Entry 8XKU (electron microscopy, 3.20 A resolution); this record covers chains A and D of the 17 polymer chains in the assembly.

Chain A:
Name: Probable inactive ATP-dependent zinc metalloprotease FTSHI 4, chloroplastic
Source organism: Arabidopsis thaliana
UniProtKB: F4KF14 (FTSI4_ARATH); residues 1-855 here = UniProt positions 1-855
Chain sequence (855 residues; numbered 1 to 855; the number before each row is that of its first residue):
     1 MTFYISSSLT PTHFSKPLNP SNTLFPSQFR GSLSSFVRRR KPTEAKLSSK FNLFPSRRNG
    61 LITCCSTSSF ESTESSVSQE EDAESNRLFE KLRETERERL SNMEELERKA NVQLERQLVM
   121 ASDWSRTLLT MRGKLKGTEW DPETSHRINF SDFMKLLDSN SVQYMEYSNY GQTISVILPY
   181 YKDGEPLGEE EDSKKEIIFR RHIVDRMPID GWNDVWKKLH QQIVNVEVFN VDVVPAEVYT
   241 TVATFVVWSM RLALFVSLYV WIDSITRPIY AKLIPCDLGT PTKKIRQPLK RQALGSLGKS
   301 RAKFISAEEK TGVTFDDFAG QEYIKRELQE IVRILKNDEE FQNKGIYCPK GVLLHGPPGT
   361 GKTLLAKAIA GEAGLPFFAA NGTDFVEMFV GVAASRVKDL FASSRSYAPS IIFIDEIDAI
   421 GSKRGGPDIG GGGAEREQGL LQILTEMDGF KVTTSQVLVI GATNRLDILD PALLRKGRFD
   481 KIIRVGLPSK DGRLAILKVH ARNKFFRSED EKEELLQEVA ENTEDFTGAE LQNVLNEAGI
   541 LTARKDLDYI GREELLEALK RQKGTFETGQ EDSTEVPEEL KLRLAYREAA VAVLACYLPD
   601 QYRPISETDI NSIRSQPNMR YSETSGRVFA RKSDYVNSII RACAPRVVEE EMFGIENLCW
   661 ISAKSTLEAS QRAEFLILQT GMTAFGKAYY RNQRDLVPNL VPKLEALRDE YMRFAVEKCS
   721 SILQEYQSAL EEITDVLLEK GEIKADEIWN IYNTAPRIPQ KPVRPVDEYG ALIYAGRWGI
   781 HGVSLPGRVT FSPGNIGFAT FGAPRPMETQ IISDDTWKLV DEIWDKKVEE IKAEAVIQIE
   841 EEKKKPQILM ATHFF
Disordered / not traced: 1-90, 183-194, 271-293
Metal / ion sites: Mg2+: Thr363 (together with ATP)
Residues lining bound ligands: ATP (adenosine-5'-triphosphate): Asp317, Phe318, Ala319, Pro358, Gly359, Thr360, Gly361, Lys362, Thr363, Leu364, Asn464, Ile496, His500, Gly528, Ala529, Gln532
Swiss-Prot annotation at these positions:
  - binding site (ATP): Gly356 to Thr363

Chain D:
Name: Protein Ycf2
Source organism: Arabidopsis thaliana
UniProtKB: P56786 (YCF2_ARATH); residues 1-2294 here = UniProt positions 1-2294
Chain sequence (2294 residues; each row starts with the number of its first residue):
     1 MKGHQFKSWI FELREIVREI KNAHYFLDSW TQFNSVGSFI HIFFHQERFR KLLDPRIFSI
    61 LLLRNSQGST SNRYFTIKGV VLFVVAALLY RINNRNMVES KNLYLKGLLP IPMNSIGPRN
   121 DTSEESFGSC NINRLIVSLL YLTKGKKISE SCFRDPKEST WVLPITQKCI MPESNWSSRW
   181 WRNWIGKKRG FCCKISNETV AGIDISFKEK DIKYLEFLFV YYMDDPIRKG HDWELFDRLS
   241 PSKRRNIINL NSGQLFEILV KDWICYLMFA FREKIPIEVE GFCKQQGAGS TIQSNDIEHV
   301 SHLFSRNKWA ISLQNCAQFH MWQFHQDLFV SWGKNPHESD FFRKISRENW IWLDNVWLVN
   361 KDRFFSKVRN VSSNIQYDST RSSFVQVTDS SQLNGSSDQF IDPFDSISNE DSEYHYHTLI
   421 NQREIQQLKE RSILLDPSFI QTEGREIESD RFPKYLSGYS SMPRLFTERE KRMNNHLLPE
   481 ESEEFLGNPT RAIRSFFSDR WSELHLGSNP TERSTRDQKL LKKEQDVSFV PSRRSENKEI
   541 VNIFKIITYL QNTVSIHPIS SDLGCDMVPK DELDMDSSNK ISFLNKNPFF DLFHLFHERK
   601 RGGYTLRHES EERFQEMADL FTLSITEPDL VYHKGFAFSI DSYGLDQRQF LKEVFNFRDE
   661 SKKKSLLVLP PIFYEENESF YRRLRKIWVR ISCGNYLEDQ KRVVFASNNI MEAVNQYRLI
   721 RNMIQIQFQY SPYGYIRNVL NRFFLMKRPD RNFEYGIQRD LIGNDTLNHR TIMKDTINQH
   781 LSNLKKSQKK WFDPLIFLSQ TERSINRDPN AYRYKWSNGS KNFQEHLEHF VSERKSRFQV
   841 VFDQLCINQY SIDWSEVIDK KDLSKSLRFF LSKLLRFFLS KLLLFLSKLL LFLSNSLPFF
   901 FVSFENIPIH RSEIHIYELK GPNDQLCNQL LESIGLQIVH LKKLKPFLLD DHNTSQKSKF
   961 LINGGTISPF LFNKIPKWMI DSFHTRKNRR KSFDNTDSAY FSIVSHDQDN WLNPVKPFQR
  1021 SSLISSFSKA NRLRFLNNPH HFCFYCNKRF PFYVEKARLN NSDFTFTYGQ FLTILFIHNK
  1081 TFSSCGGKKK HAFLERDTIS PSSIESQVSN IFISNDFPQS GDERYNLYKS FHFPIRSDPL
  1141 VRRAIYSIAD ISGTPLIEGQ RVNFERTYCQ TLSDMNLSDS EEKSLHQYLN FNSNMGLIHT
  1201 PCSEKYLQRK KRSLCLKKCV DKGQMDRTFQ RDSAFSTLSK WNLFQTYMPW FFTSTGYKYL
  1261 NLIFLDTFSD LLRILSSSQK FVSIFHDIMH GLDISWRILQ KKLCLPQRNL ISEISSKSLH
  1321 NLLLSEEMIH RNNESSLIST HLRSPNVREV LYSILFLLLV AGYIVRTHLL FVSRAYSELQ
  1381 TEFEKIKSLM IPSYMIELRK LLDRYPTSEL NSFWLKNLFL VALEQLGDCL EEIRGSGGNM
  1441 LWGGDPAYGV KSIRSKKKDL KINFIDIIDL ISIIPNPINR ITFSRNTRHL SHTSKEIYSL
  1501 IRKRKNVSGD WIDDKIESWV ANSDSIDDKE REFLVQFSTL RAEKRIDQIL LSLTHSDHLS
  1561 KNDSGYQMIE QPGTIYLRYL VDIHKKYLMN YEFNTSCLAE RRIFLAHYQT ITYSQTSCGA
  1621 NSFHFPSHGK PFSLRLALSP SRSILVIGSI GTGRSYLVKY LATNSYVPFI TVFLNKFLDN
  1681 KPKGFFIDDI DIDDSDDIDA SNDIDRELDT ELELLTMMNA LTMDMMLEID RFYITLQFEL
  1741 AKAMSPCIIW IPNIHDLDVN ESSYLALGLL VNSLSRDCER CSTRNILVIA STHIPQKVDP
  1801 ALIAPNKLNT CIKIRRLLIP QQRKHFFTLS YTRGFHLEKK MFHTNGFESI TMGSSARDLV
  1861 ALTNEALSIS ITQKKSIIDT NTIRSALHRQ TWDLRSQVRS VQDHGILFYQ IGRAVAQNVL
  1921 ISNCPIDPIS IYMKKKSCNE GDSYLYKWYF ELGTSMKKFT ILLYLLSCSA GSVAQDLWSL
  1981 PVPDEKNRIT SYGFVENDSD LVHGLLEVQG ALVGSSRTEK DCSQFDNDRV TLLFRSEPRD
  2041 PLYMMQDGSC SIVDQRFLYE KYESEFEEGE GEGVLDPQQI EEDLFNHIVW APRIWRPRGF
  2101 LFDCIERPNE LGFPYSAGSF RGKRIIYDEK YELQENDSEF LQSGTMQYQR RDRSSKEQGF
  2161 FRISQFIWDP ADPLFFLFKD QPFVSVFSHR EFFADEEMSK GLLTSQTDPP TSIYKRWFIK
  2221 NTQEKHFELL IQRQRWLRTN SSLSNGFFRS NTRSESYQYL SNLFISNGTL LDRMTKTLLK
  2281 KRWLFSDEMK IGFM
Disordered / not traced: 1-4, 65-72, 114-131, 145-492, 513-523, 560-1010, 1058-1309, 1329-1342, 1387-1530, 1614-1639, 1682-1723, 1758-1762, 1936-1942, 2015-2030, 2061-2203
Swiss-Prot annotation at these positions:
  - binding site (ATP): Gly1648 to Ser1655

How chain A and chain D interact:
Contacting residue pairs (75):
  Leu106(A) with Tyr549(D), hydrophobic
  Arg108(A) with Arg1020(D)
  Lys109(A) with Ile546(D)
  Ala110(A) with Ile546(D), hydrophobic; Leu550(D)
  Gln113(A) with Ile546(D); Ile547(D); Leu550(D)
  Leu114(A) with Leu550(D), hydrophobic; Val554(D), hydrophobic; Lys1056(D)
  Gln117(A) with Ile547(D); Leu550(D)
  Leu118(A) with Tyr1045(D), hydrophobic; Phe1050(D), hydrophobic
  Ser122(A) with Tyr1045(D); Arg1049(D), hydrogen bond; Phe1050(D)
  Ser125(A) with Arg1049(D); Phe1050(D)
  Arg126(A) with Arg1049(D)
  Leu129(A) with Arg1049(D); Pro1051(D)
  Leu135(A) with Arg1049(D)
  Trp140(A) with Arg1049(D)
  His220(A) with Asn1038(D), hydrogen bond (backbone-side chain); His1040(D), hydrogen bond
  Ile223(A) with His1040(D), hydrogen bond (backbone-side chain)
  Val224(A) with Phe1044(D), hydrophobic
  Asn225(A) with Phe1042(D)
  Tyr259(A) with Phe1383(D)
  Trp660(A) with Phe2218(D), hydrophobic
  Leu696(A) with Trp2236(D)
  Glu808(A) with Arg2035(D), salt bridge; Phe2247(D); Phe2248(D); Asn2251(D)
  Thr809(A) with Arg2035(D), hydrogen bond
  Gln810(A) with Phe2034(D); Arg2035(D), hydrogen bond (backbone-side chain)
  Ile811(A) with Thr2252(D); Glu2255(D)
  Ile812(A) with Leu1962(D), hydrophobic; Leu2032(D); Leu2033(D); Phe2034(D), hydrogen bond (backbone-backbone)
  Ser813(A) with Leu2032(D); Phe2034(D)
  Thr816(A) with Leu2032(D)
  Trp817(A) with Glu2255(D); Tyr2259(D), hydrophobic
  Leu819(A) with Phe1959(D), hydrophobic
  Val820(A) with Leu1920(D), hydrophobic; Leu1963(D), hydrophobic; Leu1966(D), hydrophobic; Tyr2259(D)
  Asp821(A) with Tyr2259(D), hydrogen bond
  Ile823(A) with Leu1920(D)
  Trp824(A) with Val1915(D), hydrophobic; Val1919(D), hydrophobic; Leu2263(D), hydrophobic; Asn2267(D)
  Lys827(A) with Asn1918(D), hydrogen bond (side chain-backbone); Val1919(D); Ser1922(D), hydrogen bond
  Ile831(A) with Lys2290(D); Phe2293(D), hydrophobic; Met2294(D), hydrophobic
  Lys832(A) with Phe2293(D); Met2294(D)
  Glu834(A) with Asn1845(D); Lys2290(D), salt bridge
  Ala835(A) with Met2294(D), hydrophobic
  Gln838(A) with Thr1844(D)
  Lys844(A) with Lys1839(D)
Interface residues without a listed pair, chain A (50 interface residues in all): Asn111, Val119, Ala121, Gln221, Val697, Pro698, Val701, Glu830, Glu841
Interface residues without a listed pair, chain D (51 interface residues in all): Lys545, Phe1052, Val1054, Lys1840, Asn2240, Ser2256

In short:
50 residues of chain A and 51 residues of chain D are in contact; the contacts include 10 hydrogen bonds and 2
salt bridges. Among the polar pairs are Glu808(A)-Arg2035(D), Glu834(A)-Lys2290(D) and Ser122(A)-Arg1049(D).
Bound to chain A: ATP.
Chain A is Probable inactive ATP-dependent zinc metalloprotease FTSHI 4, chloroplastic and chain D is Protein
Ycf2, both from Arabidopsis thaliana; the structure, Cryo-EM structure of the Ycf2-FtsHi motor complex from
Arabidopsis in ATP-bound state, was determined by electron microscopy, deposited together with 8Z9Y and 8XKV.
